Entry 5DWC (X-ray diffraction, 2.50 A resolution); this record covers chain A.

# Chain A
Protein: Type-2 restriction enzyme AgeI
Organism: Thalassobius gelatinovorus
Notes: EC 3.1.21.4
Reference sequence: Q9KHV6 (T2A1_THAGE); residue numbers follow UniProt; this construct covers 1-278
Chain sequence (278 residues; each row starts with the number of its first residue):
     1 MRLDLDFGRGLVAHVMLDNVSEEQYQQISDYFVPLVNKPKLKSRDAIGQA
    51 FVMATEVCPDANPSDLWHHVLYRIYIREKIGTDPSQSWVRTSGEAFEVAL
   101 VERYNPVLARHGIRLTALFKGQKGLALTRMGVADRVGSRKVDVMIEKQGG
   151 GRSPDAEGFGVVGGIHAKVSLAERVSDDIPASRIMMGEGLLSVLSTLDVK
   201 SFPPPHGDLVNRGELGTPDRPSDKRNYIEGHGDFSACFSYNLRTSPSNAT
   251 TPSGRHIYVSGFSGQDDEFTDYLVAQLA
Unresolved in the structure: 8-10, 278
Modified residues: C237 (S-hydroxycysteine; CSO)
From the paper describing this entry:
  - conformationally variable residues (order/disorder transition): G8 to G10
  - mutagenesis - S138A: unchanged catalytic activity on lambda DNA
  - mutagenesis - D177A (50-fold), D223A (5-fold): decreased catalytic activity on lambda DNA
  - mutagenesis - Q86A, D178A: decreased catalytic activity
  - mutagenesis - D142A: abolished catalytic activity
  - mutagenesis - D142A: unchanged binding to specific DNA
  - mutagenesis - D177A, D178A, D223A: increased binding to non-canonical DNA
  - mutagenesis - D177A, D178A, D223A: increased binding to non-canonical NC DNA
  - specificity-determining residues: D177, D178, D223

# Summary
The paper reports that D177A, D178A and D223A increase binding to non-canonical DNA; specificity determinants
D177, D178 and D223; 6 substitutions were tested in all.
Chain A is Type-2 restriction enzyme AgeI (Thalassobius gelatinovorus); the structure, Crystal structure of
restriction endonuclease AgeI, was determined by X-ray diffraction (same publication as 5DWA and 5DWB).
